PDB entry 6QUW | X-ray diffraction, 1.24 A resolution | chains A and B

[Chain A (and B)]
Protein: GTPase KRas
Source organism: Homo sapiens
Notes: chain B of this document is another copy of the same molecule, construct and numbering; everything in this record applies to it too
UniProtKB: P01116 (RASK_HUMAN), isoform P01116-2; residues 1-169 here = UniProt positions 1-169
Amino-acid sequence (170 residues; each row starts with the number of its first residue; numbering starts at 0):
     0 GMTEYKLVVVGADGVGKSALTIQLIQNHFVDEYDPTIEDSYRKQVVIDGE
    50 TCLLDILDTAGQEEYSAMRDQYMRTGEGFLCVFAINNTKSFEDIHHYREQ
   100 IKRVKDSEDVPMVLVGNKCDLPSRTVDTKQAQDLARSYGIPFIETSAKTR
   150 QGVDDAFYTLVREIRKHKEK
Not modelled in the structure: 0, 168-169
Sequence notes: expression tag (0); engineered mutation D12 (Gly in P01116)
Metal / ion sites: Mg2+: S17, T35 (together with GMP-PCP)
Residues lining bound ligands: GMP-PCP (GCP; phosphomethylphosphonic acid guanylate ester): A11, D12, G13, V14, G15, K16, S17, A18, F28, V29, D30, E31, Y32, D33, P34, T35, T58, A59, G60, Q61, N116, K117, D119, L120, S145, A146, K147
Swiss-Prot annotation at these positions:
  - motif: Y32 to Y40 (Effector region)
  - binding site (GTP): G10, A11, G13 to A18, V29 to T35, A59, G60, N116 to D119
  - modified residue: M1 (N-acetylmethionine), T2 (N-acetylthreonine), K104 (N6-acetyllysine)
  - glycosylation: T35 (Microbial infection: O-linked (Glc) threonine)
Reported in the primary citation:
  - binding site for the ligand JJQ: D54

[How chain A and chain B interact]
Residue-residue contacts (19):
  I21(A) - Q25(B)
  H27(A) - H27(B)
  D33(A) - I24(B)
  I36(A) - L52(B)  hydrophobic
  E37(A) - R41(B)
  D38(A) - S39(B)
  D38(A) - Y40(B)
  D38(A) - R41(B)  hydrogen bond (side chain-backbone)
  S39(A) - D38(B)
  S39(A) - S39(B)  hydrogen bond
  Y40(A) - D38(B)
  Y40(A) - Y40(B)
  R41(A) - I36(B)
  R41(A) - E37(B)  hydrogen bond (backbone-backbone)
  R41(A) - D38(B)  hydrogen bond (backbone-side chain)
  K42(A) - D33(B)  salt bridge
  K42(A) - D38(B)  salt bridge
  Q43(A) - Y64(B)
  L52(A) - I36(B)  hydrophobic
Other interface residues (no listed pair), chain A (16 interface residues in all): I24, Q25, Y64, M67
Other interface residues (no listed pair), chain B (16 interface residues in all): I21, V29, Q43, M67

[Summary]
The chain A/chain B interface involves 16 residues from each chain; the contacts include 4 hydrogen bonds and
2 salt bridges. Polar pairs include K42(A)-D33(B), K42(A)-D38(B) and D38(A)-R41(B). Chain A binds GMP-PCP.
S17(A) and T35(A) coordinate Mg2+. From UniProt: 21 GTP-binding residues on chain A. From the paper: a binding
site for the ligand JJQ at D54(A).
Chain A and chain B are both GTPase KRas (Homo sapiens); the structure, Crystal Structure of KRAS-G12D in
Complex with Natural Product-Like Compound 9b, was determined by X-ray diffraction, deposited together with
6QUU, 6QUV and 6QUX.
